PDB entry 2PHU | X-ray diffraction, 2.20 A resolution | chains A and B

== Chain A (and B) ==
Molecule: Lectin
From: Pterocarpus angolensis
Notes: chain B of this document is another copy of the same molecule, construct and numbering; everything in this record applies to it too
Reference sequence: Q8GSD2 (Q8GSD2_9FABA); residues 1-252 here correspond to UniProt positions 9-260 (UniProt number = residue number + 8)
Amino-acid sequence (252 residues; numbered 1 to 252; the number before each row is that of its first residue):
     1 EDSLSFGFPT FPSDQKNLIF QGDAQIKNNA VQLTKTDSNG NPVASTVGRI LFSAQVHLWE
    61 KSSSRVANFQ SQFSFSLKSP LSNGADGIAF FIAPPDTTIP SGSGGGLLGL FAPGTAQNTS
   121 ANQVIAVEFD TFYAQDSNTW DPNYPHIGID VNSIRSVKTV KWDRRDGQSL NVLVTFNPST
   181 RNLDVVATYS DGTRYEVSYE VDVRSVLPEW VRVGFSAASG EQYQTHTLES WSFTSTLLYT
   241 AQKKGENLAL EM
Unresolved in the structure: 242-252
Modified positions: Glu1 (pyroglutamic acid; PCA)
Metal / ion sites: Mn2+: Glu128, Asp130, Asp141, His146; Ca2+: Asp130, Phe132, Asn138, Asp141
Residues lining bound ligands: alpha-D-mannopyranose (MAN): Ala85, Asp86, Gly104, Gly105, Gly106, Phe132, Ser137, Asn138, Ser219, Gly220, Glu221, Gln222
What the authors report for this chain:
  - binding site for alpha-D-mannopyranose: Ser45, Asn83, Asp86, Gly106, Asp136, Ser137, Asn138, Glu221, Gln222
  - binding site for beta-D-mannopyranose: Glu221

== Interface between chain A and chain B ==
Residue-residue contacts (32; chain A residue first):
  Glu1(A) - Gly7(B)
  Glu1(A) - Phe8(B)
  Glu1(A) - Asn17(B)
  Asp2(A) - Gly7(B)  hydrogen bond (backbone-backbone)
  Asp2(A) - Pro9(B)
  Ser3(A) - Phe6(B)
  Ser3(A) - Gly7(B)  hydrogen bond (backbone-backbone)
  Leu4(A) - Ser5(B)
  Ser5(A) - Leu4(B)
  Ser5(A) - Ser5(B)  hydrogen bond (backbone-backbone)
  Phe6(A) - Ser3(B)
  Phe6(A) - Leu4(B)  hydrophobic
  Gly7(A) - Glu1(B)
  Gly7(A) - Asp2(B)  hydrogen bond (backbone-backbone)
  Gly7(A) - Ser3(B)  hydrogen bond (backbone-backbone)
  Phe8(A) - Glu1(B)
  Pro9(A) - Asp2(B)
  Pro12(A) - Glu60(B)
  Asp14(A) - Trp210(B)  hydrogen bond
  Lys16(A) - Gln55(B)
  Lys16(A) - Trp210(B)
  Asn17(A) - Glu1(B)
  Asn17(A) - Ala54(B)
  Asn17(A) - Gln55(B)  hydrogen bond (side chain-backbone)
  Asn17(A) - Trp210(B)
  Ala54(A) - Asn17(B)
  Gln55(A) - Lys16(B)
  Gln55(A) - Asn17(B)  hydrogen bond (backbone-side chain)
  Glu60(A) - Pro12(B)
  Trp210(A) - Asp14(B)  hydrogen bond
  Trp210(A) - Lys16(B)
  Trp210(A) - Asn17(B)
Interface residues without a listed pair, chain A (19 interface residues in all): Gln15, Phe52
Interface residues without a listed pair, chain B (20 interface residues in all): Gln15, Phe52, His57

== Overview ==
The interface between chain A and chain B involves 19 residues on one side and 20 on the other; the contacts
include 9 hydrogen bonds. Polar pairs include Asp14(A)-Trp210(B), Asn17(A)-Gln55(B) and Asp2(A)-Gly7(B). The
paper reports a binding site for alpha-D-mannopyranose at Ser45(A), Asn83(A) and Asp86(A) among others; a
binding site for beta-D-mannopyranose at Glu221(A).
Chain A and chain B are both Lectin (Pterocarpus angolensis); the structure, Pterocarpus angolensis lectin in
complex with Man-8D1D3, was determined by X-ray diffraction (same publication as 2PHF, 2PHR, 2PHT, 2PHW and
2PHX).
